9BJF - chains A and C of the 6 polymer chains in the assembly; structure by X-ray diffraction, 2.89 A resolution.

Chain A (and C):
Protein: Molybdenum-pterin binding domain-containing protein
Source organism: Eubacterium limosum
Notes: chain C of this document is another copy of the same molecule, construct and numbering; everything in this record applies to it too
UniProtKB: A0A0U3FVB3 (A0A0U3FVB3_EUBLI); residues 1-70 here = UniProt positions 1-70
Sequence (78 residues; row label = number of the first residue in the row):
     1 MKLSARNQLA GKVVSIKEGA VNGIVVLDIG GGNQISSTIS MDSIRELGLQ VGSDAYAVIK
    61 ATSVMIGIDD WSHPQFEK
Not modelled in the structure: 70-78 (chain C: 71-78)
Construct notes: expression tag (71-78)

Interface between chain A and chain C:
Pairs across the interface (20):
  Met1(A) - Met1(C)
  Met1(A) - Tyr56(C)  hydrophobic
  Met1(A) - Val58(C)  hydrophobic
  Lys2(A) - Glu46(C)  hydrogen bond (side chain-backbone)
  Leu3(A) - Leu3(C)  hydrophobic
  Ser4(A) - Ser43(C)
  Ser4(A) - Leu47(C)
  Arg6(A) - Glu46(C)  salt bridge
  Gln8(A) - Met1(C)
  Thr38(A) - Lys60(C)  hydrogen bond (backbone-side chain)
  Ile39(A) - Ser4(C)
  Glu46(A) - Lys2(C)
  Leu47(A) - Lys2(C)
  Leu47(A) - Leu3(C)
  Leu47(A) - Ser4(C)
  Tyr56(A) - Met1(C)  hydrophobic
  Val58(A) - Met1(C)  hydrophobic
  Val58(A) - Leu3(C)  hydrophobic
  Lys60(A) - Thr38(C)  hydrogen bond (side chain-backbone)
  Lys60(A) - Ile39(C)
Also at the interface, not in a pair above, chain A (14 interface residues in all): Ser43
Also at the interface, not in a pair above, chain C (13 interface residues in all): Gln8

Summary:
Chain A and chain C form an interface of 14 and 13 residues respectively, with 3 hydrogen bonds and 1 salt
bridge. Polar contacts include Arg6(A)-Glu46(C), Lys2(A)-Glu46(C) and Thr38(A)-Lys60(C).
Chain A and chain C are both Molybdenum-pterin binding domain-containing protein (Eubacterium limosum); the
structure, Tungstate binding protein (Tungbindin) from Eubacterium limosum in apo form, was determined by
X-ray diffraction (same publication as 9BEB, 9BED, 9BEL, 9BEM and 9D2C).
